PDB entry 2VLQ | X-ray diffraction, 1.60 A resolution | chains A and B

== Chain A ==
Protein: Colicin-E9 immunity protein
Organism: Escherichia coli
UniProt: P13479 (IMM9_ECOLX); residues 1-86 here = UniProt positions 1-86
Sequence (86 residues; row label = number of the first residue in the row):
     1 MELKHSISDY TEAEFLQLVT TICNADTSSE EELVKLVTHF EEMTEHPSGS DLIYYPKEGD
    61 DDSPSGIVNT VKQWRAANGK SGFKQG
Disordered / not traced: 85-86

== Chain B ==
Protein: Colicin E9
Organism: Escherichia coli
Notes: EC 3.1.-.-; fragment: dnase domain, residues 450-582
UniProt: P09883 (CEA9_ECOLX); residues 2-134 here correspond to UniProt positions 450-582 (UniProt number = residue number + 448)
Sequence (134 residues; each row starts with the number of its first residue):
     1 MESKRNKPGK ATGKGKPVGD KWLDDAGKDS GAPIPDRIAD KLRDKEFKSF DDFRKAVWEE
    61 VSKDPELSKN LNPSNKSSVS KGYSPATPKN QQVGGRKVYE LHHDKPISQG GEVYDMDNIR
   121 VTTPKRHIDI HRGK
Construct notes: engineered mutation Ala86 (Phe534 in P09883)
Ligand contacts:
  - malonic acid (MLA), molecule 1: Glu2, Ser3, Lys4, Arg5, Ile107, Ser108
  - malonic acid (MLA), molecule 2: Arg5, His102, His103, His127
  - malonic acid (MLA), molecule 3: Ser30, His102, His103, Asp104, Arg120, Thr122, His127, Ile130
UniProt features mapped onto this chain:
  - binding site (Zn(2+)): His102, His127, His131
From the paper describing this entry:
  - specificity-determining residues: Asn75, Lys97, Val98
  - catalytic residues: Arg54 (citing earlier work)
  - mutagenesis - Y83A: abolished expression
  - mutagenesis - S74A, S77A, S78A, S84A, T87A, Q92A: unchanged binding to Colicin-E9 immunity protein (chain A)
  - mutagenesis - R54A, N72A, V98A: decreased binding to Colicin-E9 immunity protein (chain A)

== How chain A and chain B interact ==
Pairs across the interface (39):
  Cys23(A) - Ser74(B)  hydrogen bond
  Cys23(A) - Ser77(B)  hydrogen bond (backbone-side chain)
  Asn24(A) - Ser77(B)
  Ala25(A) - Ser77(B)
  Ala25(A) - Ser78(B)
  Ala25(A) - Lys81(B)
  Thr27(A) - Tyr83(B)  hydrogen bond (backbone-side chain)
  Ser28(A) - Tyr83(B)
  Ser29(A) - Tyr83(B)  hydrogen bond (backbone-side chain)
  Glu30(A) - Arg54(B)  salt bridge
  Glu30(A) - Tyr83(B)
  Glu30(A) - Ser84(B)  hydrogen bond (side chain-backbone)
  Glu30(A) - Val98(B)
  Leu33(A) - Ser78(B)
  Leu33(A) - Tyr83(B)  hydrophobic
  Val34(A) - Gly95(B)
  Thr38(A) - Lys97(B)  hydrogen bond
  Glu41(A) - Lys89(B)  salt bridge
  Glu41(A) - Lys97(B)  salt bridge
  Pro47(A) - Lys89(B)
  Ser48(A) - Lys89(B)
  Gly49(A) - Lys89(B)
  Ser50(A) - Gln92(B)  hydrogen bond
  Asp51(A) - Pro88(B)
  Asp51(A) - Lys89(B)  hydrogen bond (side chain-backbone)
  Ile53(A) - Asn72(B)  hydrogen bond (backbone-side chain)
  Ile53(A) - Ser74(B)  hydrogen bond (backbone-side chain)
  Tyr54(A) - Asn72(B)
  Tyr54(A) - Ser74(B)
  Tyr54(A) - Asn75(B)
  Tyr54(A) - Ala86(B)  hydrophobic
  Tyr55(A) - Asn75(B)
  Tyr55(A) - Ala86(B)  hydrogen bond (side chain-backbone)
  Tyr55(A) - Thr87(B)
  Tyr55(A) - Pro88(B)
  Tyr55(A) - Tyr99(B)
  Pro56(A) - Asn72(B)
  Asp62(A) - Asn72(B)  hydrogen bond
  Asp62(A) - Pro73(B)
Other interface residues (no listed pair), chain A (22 interface residues in all): Val37
Interface features reported in the paper:
  - residue pairs: Lys97(B)-Glu41(A)
  - interface residues, chain B: Asn75(B)

== Summary ==
Chain A and chain B form an interface of 22 and 19 residues respectively; the contacts include 12 hydrogen
bonds and 3 salt bridges. Among the polar pairs are Glu30(A)-Arg54(B), Glu41(A)-Lys89(B) and
Glu41(A)-Lys97(B). The paper describes a contact between Lys97(B) and Glu41(A). The paper reports the
catalytic residue Arg54(B); R54A, N72A and V98A of chain B reduce binding to Colicin-E9 immunity protein
(chain A); 10 substitutions were tested in all.
Chain A is Colicin-E9 immunity protein and chain B is Colicin E9, both from Escherichia coli; the structure,
F86A mutant of E9 DNase domain in complex with Im9, was determined by X-ray diffraction together with 2VLN and
2VLP from the same study.
